1MYP - chains A and D of the 4 polymer chains in the assembly; structure by X-ray diffraction, 3.00 A resolution.

Chain A:
Name: Myeloperoxidase
Source organism: Canis lupus familiaris
Notes: EC 1.11.1.7
UniProt: P05164 (PERM_HUMAN); residues -1 to 106 here correspond to UniProt positions 165-272 (UniProt number = residue number + 166)
Amino-acid sequence (108 residues; numbered -1 to 106; the number before each row is that of its first residue; numbers below 1 keep their minus sign (Val-1 is residue -1)):
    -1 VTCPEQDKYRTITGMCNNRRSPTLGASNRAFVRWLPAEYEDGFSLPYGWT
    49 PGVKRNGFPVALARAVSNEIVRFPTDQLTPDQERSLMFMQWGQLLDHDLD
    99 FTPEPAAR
Unresolved in the structure: -1 to 0, 105-106
Cystine bridges: Cys1-Cys14
Metal / ion sites: Ca2+: Asp96 (shared with 4 residues of chain C)
Small-molecule neighbours: heme (HEM): Met87, Gly90, Gln91, Asp94, Asp98, Phe99, Thr100
UniProt features mapped onto this chain:
  - active site: His95 (Proton acceptor)
  - binding site (heme b): Asp94
  - binding site (Ca(2+)): Asp96

Chain D:
Name: Myeloperoxidase
Source organism: Canis lupus familiaris
Notes: EC 1.11.1.7
UniProt: P05164 (PERM_HUMAN); residues 113-578 here correspond to UniProt positions 279-744 (UniProt number = residue number + 166)
Amino-acid sequence (466 residues; numbered 113 to 578; the number before each row is that of its first residue):
   113 VNCETSCVQQPPCFPLKIPPNDPRIKNQADCIPFFRSCPACPGSNITIRN
   163 QINALTSFVDASMVYGSEEPLARNLRNMSNQLGLLAVNQRFQDNGRALLP
   213 FDNLHDDPCLLTNRSARIPCFLAGDTRSSEMPELTSMHTLLLREHNRLAT
   263 ELKSLNPRWDGERLYQEARKIVGAMVQIITYRDYLPLVLGPTAMRKYLPT
   313 YRSYNDSVDPRIANVFTNAFRYGHTLIQPFMFRLDNRYQPMEPNPRVPLS
   363 RVFFASWRVVLEGGIDPILRGLMATPAKLNRQNQIAVDEIRERLFEQVMR
   413 IGLDLPALNMQRSRDHGLPGYNAWRRFCGLPQPETVGQLGTVLRNLKLAR
   463 KLMEQYGTPNNIDIWMGGVSEPLKRKGRVGPLLACIIGTQFRKLRDGDRF
   513 WWENEGVFSMQQRQALAQISLPRIICDNTGITTVSKNNIFMSNSYPRDFV
   563 NCSTLPALNLASWREA
Unresolved in the structure: 113, 576-578
Cystine bridges: Cys115-Cys125, Cys119-Cys143, Cys221-Cys232, Cys440-Cys497, Cys538-Cys564
Covalently attached groups: N-acetylglucosamine (NAG) linked to Asn189, Asn225, Asn317
Metal / ion sites: Ca2+: Thr168, Phe170, Asp172, Ser174 (shared with 1 residue of chain B); heme Fe near His336 (its only coordinating residue here)
Small-molecule neighbours: heme (HEM): Phe146, Arg239, Glu242, Met243, Thr329, Phe332, Arg333, Gly335, His336, Ile339, Phe365, Leu406, Phe407, Leu417, Leu420, Asn421, Arg424
UniProt features mapped onto this chain:
  - binding site (Ca(2+)): Thr168, Phe170, Asp172, Ser174
  - binding site (heme b): Glu242, Met243, His336
  - site: Arg239 (Transition state stabilizer)
  - modified residue: Cys150 (Cysteine sulfenic acid (-SOH))
  - glycosylation (N-linked (GlcNAc...) asparagine): Asn157, Asn189, Asn225, Asn317, Asn563

How chain A and chain D interact:
Pairs across the interface - 8 pairs, chain A then chain D:
  Arg18(A) - Ala435(D)
  Arg18(A) - Arg438(D)
  Thr21(A) - Ile160(D)
  Asn26(A) - Ile158(D)
  Arg27(A) - Asn157(D)
  Arg27(A) - Ile158(D)
  Arg27(A) - Ile160(D)
  Ala28(A) - Ile158(D)

Summary:
Chain A and chain D each contribute 5 residues to their interface. Chain A binds heme. Bound to chain D: heme.
N-acetylglucosamine is covalently linked to Asn189(D), Asn225(D) and Asn317(D).
Here chain A is Myeloperoxidase and chain D is Myeloperoxidase, both from Canis lupus familiaris. Entry 1MYP
(X-ray crystal structure of canine myeloperoxidase at 3 angstroms resolution) was determined by X-ray
diffraction.
